PDB entry 1Z9O | X-ray diffraction, 1.90 A resolution | chains A and C of the 12 polymer chains in the assembly

[Chain A (and C)]
Name: Vesicle-associated membrane protein-associated protein A
From: Rattus norvegicus
Notes: chain C of this document is another copy of the same molecule, construct and numbering; everything in this record applies to it too
Chain sequence (128 residues; row label = number of the first residue in the row; numbers below 1 keep their minus sign (Gly-2 is residue -2)):
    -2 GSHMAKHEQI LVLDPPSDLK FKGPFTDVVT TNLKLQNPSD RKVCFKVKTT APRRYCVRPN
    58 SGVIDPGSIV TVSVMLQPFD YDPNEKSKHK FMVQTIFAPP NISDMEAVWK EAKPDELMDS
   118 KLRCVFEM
Disordered / not traced: -2 to 4, 98-99
Differences from the reference sequence: cloning artifact (-2 to 0)
From the paper describing this entry:
  - mutagenesis - K87D/M89D: abolished binding to Oxysterol binding protein
  - mutagenesis - K87D/M89D: unchanged stability

[Chain A / chain C interface]
Pairs across the interface (8):
  Arg50(A) with Cys53(C), hydrogen bond
  Cys53(A) with Arg50(C), hydrogen bond
  Lys107(A) with Pro111(C)
  Glu108(A) with Pro111(C)
  Ala109(A) with Pro111(C)
  Pro111(A) with Lys107(C); Glu108(C); Ala109(C)
Also at the interface, not in a pair above, chain A (7 interface residues in all): Lys110
Also at the interface, not in a pair above, chain C (7 interface residues in all): Lys110

[Summary]
Chain A and chain C each contribute 7 residues to their interface; the contacts include 2 hydrogen bonds. Its
one hydrogen-bonded contact is Arg50(A)-Cys53(C). From the paper: K87D/M89D of chain A abolish binding to
Oxysterol binding protein; K87D/M89D of chain A leave stability unchanged.
Chain A and chain C are both Vesicle-associated membrane protein-associated protein A (Rattus norvegicus); the
structure, 1.9 Angstrom Crystal Structure of the Rat VAP-A MSP Homology Domain in Complex with the Rat ...,
was determined by X-ray diffraction (same publication as 1Z9L).
